8V5Q - chains H and L of the 3 polymer chains in the assembly; structure by X-ray diffraction, 1.90 A resolution.

== Chain H ==
Molecule: Fab 1E3 Heavy Chain
Organism: Homo sapiens
Notes: antibody fragment or engineered binder
Sequence (245 residues; numbered 1 to 245; the number before each row is that of its first residue):
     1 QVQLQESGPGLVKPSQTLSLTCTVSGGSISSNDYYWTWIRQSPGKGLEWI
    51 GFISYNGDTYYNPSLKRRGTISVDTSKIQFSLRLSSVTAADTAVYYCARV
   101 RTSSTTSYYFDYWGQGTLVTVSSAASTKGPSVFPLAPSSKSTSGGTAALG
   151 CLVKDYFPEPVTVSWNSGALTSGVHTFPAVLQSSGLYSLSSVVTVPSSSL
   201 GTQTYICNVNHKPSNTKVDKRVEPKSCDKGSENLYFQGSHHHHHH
Unresolved in the structure: 139-144, 227-245
Disulfides: Cys-22/Cys-97, Cys-151/Cys-207

== Chain L ==
Molecule: Fab 1E3 Light Chain
Organism: Homo sapiens
Notes: antibody fragment or engineered binder
Sequence (213 residues; numbered 1 to 213; the number before each row is that of its first residue):
     1 DIQMTQSPSSLSASVGDRVTITCRASQGIRNYLNWYQQKPGKAPMLLIYG
    51 ASSLQNGVPSRFSGSGSGTEFTLTISSLQPEDFATYYCQQSYRTLTFGPG
   101 TKVDIKRTVAAPSVFIFPPSDEQLKSGTASVVCLLNNFYPREAKVQWKVD
   151 NALQSGNSQESVTEQDSKDSTYSLSSTLTLSKADYEKHKVYACEVTHQGL
   201 SSPVTKSFNRGEC
Unresolved in the structure: 212-213
Disulfides: Cys-23/Cys-88, Cys-133/Cys-193

== Chain H / chain L interface ==
Pairs across the interface (64; chain H residue first):
  Gln-41(H) with Gln-38(L), hydrogen bond; Tyr-87(L), hydrogen bond
  Leu-47(H) with Tyr-87(L), hydrophobic; Phe-97(L)
  Trp-49(H) with Leu-95(L)
  Asn-62(H) with Thr-94(L)
  Pro-63(H) with Thr-94(L)
  Tyr-96(H) with Gln-38(L), hydrogen bond; Lys-42(L); Ala-43(L), hydrophobic; Pro-44(L)
  Ser-104(H) with Tyr-32(L)
  Thr-105(H) with Asn-31(L), hydrogen bond (backbone-side chain); Tyr-32(L)
  Thr-106(H) with Tyr-32(L); Tyr-49(L)
  Ser-107(H) with Tyr-32(L); Ser-91(L), hydrogen bond (side chain-backbone)
  Tyr-108(H) with Asn-34(L), hydrogen bond (backbone-side chain); Ser-91(L), hydrogen bond (backbone-side chain)
  Tyr-109(H) with Asn-34(L); Tyr-36(L); Leu-46(L), hydrophobic; Tyr-49(L), hydrophobic
  Phe-110(H) with Tyr-36(L), hydrogen bond (backbone-side chain); Leu-46(L); Gln-89(L); Leu-95(L), hydrophobic; Phe-97(L), hydrophobic
  Asp-111(H) with Leu-46(L); Gln-55(L)
  Trp-113(H) with Tyr-36(L), hydrophobic; Ala-43(L), hydrophobic; Pro-44(L)
  Gly-114(H) with Ala-43(L)
  Phe-133(H) with Ser-120(L); Glu-122(L); Gln-123(L)
  Pro-134(H) with Ser-120(L)
  Leu-135(H) with Phe-117(L); Val-132(L), hydrophobic
  Ala-136(H) with Phe-117(L)
  Ala-148(H) with Phe-115(L), hydrophobic; Phe-117(L)
  Leu-152(H) with Ser-130(L)
  Lys-154(H) with Gln-123(L); Ser-130(L)
  His-175(H) with Asn-136(L); Asn-137(L), hydrogen bond; Ser-173(L), hydrogen bond
  Phe-177(H) with Leu-134(L), hydrophobic; Ser-161(L); Thr-163(L); Ser-173(L); Leu-174(L); Ser-175(L)
  Pro-178(H) with Ser-161(L), hydrogen bond (backbone-side chain); Val-162(L)
  Val-180(H) with Gln-159(L)
  Leu-181(H) with Gln-159(L)
  Val-192(H) with Leu-134(L), hydrophobic
  Thr-194(H) with Asn-136(L)
  Lys-220(H) with Glu-122(L), salt bridge
  Lys-225(H) with Asp-121(L), salt bridge
Interface residues without a listed pair, chain H (42 interface residues in all): Ile-39, Glu-48, Phe-52, Val-132, Pro-137, Thr-146, Ala-147, Leu-149, Thr-176, Ser-190
Interface residues without a listed pair, chain L (39 interface residues in all): Gly-50, Thr-128, Glu-160, Asp-166

== In short ==
Chain H and chain L form an interface of 42 and 39 residues respectively; the contacts include 11 hydrogen
bonds and 2 salt bridges. Polar pairs include Lys-220(H)/Glu-122(L), Lys-225(H)/Asp-121(L) and
Gln-41(H)/Gln-38(L).
Here chain H is Fab 1E3 Heavy Chain and chain L is Fab 1E3 Light Chain, both from Homo sapiens. Entry 8V5Q
(Varicella Zoster Virus (VZV) glycoprotein E (gE) gI binding domain in complex with human Fab 1E3) was
determined by X-ray diffraction (same publication as 8V5L).
